3LZ0 - chains A and I of the 10 polymer chains in the assembly; structure by X-ray diffraction, 2.50 A resolution.

[Chain A]
Molecule: Histone H3.2
Organism: Xenopus laevis
Reference sequence: P84233 (H32_XENLA); residues 1-135 here correspond to UniProt positions 2-136 (UniProt number = residue number + 1)
Amino-acid sequence (135 residues; numbered 1 to 135; the number before each row is that of its first residue):
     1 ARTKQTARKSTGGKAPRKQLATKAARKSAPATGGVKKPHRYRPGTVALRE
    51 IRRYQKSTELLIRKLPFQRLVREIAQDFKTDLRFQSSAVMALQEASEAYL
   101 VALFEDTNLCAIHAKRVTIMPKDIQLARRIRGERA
Unresolved in the structure: 1-37, 135
Bound ions: Mn2+ near Asp77 (its only coordinating residue here)
UniProt features mapped onto this chain:
  - modified residue: Arg2 (Asymmetric dimethylarginine), Thr3 (Phosphothreonine), Lys4 (Allysine), Gln5 (5-glutamyl dopamine), Thr6 (Phosphothreonine), Arg8 (Citrulline), Lys9 (N6,N6,N6-trimethyllysine), Ser10 (ADP-ribosylserine), Thr11 (Phosphothreonine), Lys14 (N6-(2-hydroxyisobutyryl)lysine), Arg17 (Asymmetric dimethylarginine), Lys18 (N6-(2-hydroxyisobutyryl)lysine), Lys23 (N6-(2-hydroxyisobutyryl)lysine), Arg26 (Citrulline), Lys27 (N6,N6,N6-trimethyllysine), Ser28 (ADP-ribosylserine), Lys36 (N6,N6,N6-trimethyllysine), Lys37 (N6-methyllysine), Tyr41 (Phosphotyrosine), Lys56 (N6,N6,N6-trimethyllysine) and 8 more in UniProt
  - lipidation: Cys110 (S-palmitoyl cysteine)

[Chain I]
Molecule: 145-nt DNA strand
Sequence (145 nucleotides; each row starts with the number of its first residue; numbers below 1 keep their minus sign (DA-72 is residue -72)):
   -72 ATCAGAATCCCGGTGCCGAGGCCGCTCAATTGGTCGTAGACAGCTCTAGC
   -22 ACCGCTTAAACGCACGTACGCGCTGTCCCCCGCGTTTTAACCGCCAAGGG
    28 GATTACTCCCTAGTCTCCAGGCACGTGTCAGATATATACATCGAT
Bound ions: Mn2+ site 1 near DA-72 (its only coordinating residue here); Mn2+ site 2 near DG-61 (its only coordinating residue here); Mn2+ site 3 near DG-34 (its only coordinating residue here); Mn2+ site 4 near DG27 (its only coordinating residue here)

[How chain A and chain I interact]
Contacting residue pairs (24):
  His39(A) with DG70(I), sugar contact
  Arg40(A) with DG70(I), sugar contact; DA71(I), phosphate contact
  Tyr41(A) with DC69(I), phosphate contact; DG70(I), phosphate contact
  Arg42(A) with DA-5(I), salt bridge to the phosphate; DG70(I), hydrogen bond to the phosphate
  Pro43(A) with DT-6(I), phosphate contact; DA-5(I), sugar contact
  Thr45(A) with DG70(I), hydrogen bond to the phosphate
  Arg63(A) with DA-14(I), phosphate contact; DA-13(I), salt bridge to the phosphate
  Arg72(A) with DC-23(I), salt bridge to the phosphate
  Arg83(A) with DG-24(I), base contact; DC-23(I), phosphate contact
  Phe84(A) with DG-24(I), phosphate contact; DC-23(I), hydrogen bond to the phosphate
  Gln85(A) with DG-24(I), phosphate contact
  Ser86(A) with DG-24(I), hydrogen bond to the phosphate
  Arg116(A) with DG-3(I), phosphate contact
  Val117(A) with DG-3(I), hydrogen bond to the phosphate
  Thr118(A) with DC-4(I), hydrogen bond to the phosphate; DG-3(I), hydrogen bond to the phosphate
  Met120(A) with DC-2(I), phosphate contact
Also at the interface, not in a pair above, chain A (20 interface residues in all): Pro38, Leu82, Lys115, Lys122

[Overview]
20 residues of chain A face 12 of chain I across their interface; the contacts include 7 hydrogen bonds and 3
salt bridges. Polar contacts include Arg42(A)-DG70(I), Thr45(A)-DG70(I) and Phe84(A)-DC-23(I).
Here chain A is Histone H3.2 (Xenopus laevis) and chain I is a 145-nt DNA strand. Entry 3LZ0 (Crystal
Structure of Nucleosome Core Particle Composed of the Widom 601 DNA Sequence (orientation 1)) was determined
by X-ray diffraction, deposited together with 3LZ1.
